1KBK - chain A; structure by X-ray diffraction, 1.90 A resolution.

[Chain A]
Molecule: Alpha-amylase, pancreatic
From: Homo sapiens
Notes: EC 3.2.1.1
UniProtKB: P04746 (AMYP_HUMAN); residues 1-496 here correspond to UniProt positions 16-511 (UniProt number = residue number + 15)
Sequence (496 residues; row label = number of the first residue in the row):
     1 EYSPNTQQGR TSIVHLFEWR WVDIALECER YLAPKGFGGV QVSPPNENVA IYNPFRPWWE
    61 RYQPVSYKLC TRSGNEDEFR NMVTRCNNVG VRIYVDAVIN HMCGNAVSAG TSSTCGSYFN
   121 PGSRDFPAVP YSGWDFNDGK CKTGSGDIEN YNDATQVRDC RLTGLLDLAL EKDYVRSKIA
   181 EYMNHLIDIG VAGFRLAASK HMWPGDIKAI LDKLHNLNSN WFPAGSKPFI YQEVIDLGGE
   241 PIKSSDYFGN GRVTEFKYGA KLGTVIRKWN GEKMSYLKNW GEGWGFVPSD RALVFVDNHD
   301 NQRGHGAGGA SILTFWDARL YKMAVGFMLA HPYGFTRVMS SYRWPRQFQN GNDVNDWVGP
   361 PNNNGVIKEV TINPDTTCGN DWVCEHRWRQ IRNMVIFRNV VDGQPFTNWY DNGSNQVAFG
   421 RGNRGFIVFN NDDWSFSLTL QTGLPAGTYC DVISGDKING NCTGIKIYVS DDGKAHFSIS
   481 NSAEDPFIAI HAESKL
Sequence notes: engineered mutation Ala-197 (Asp212 in P04746)
Modified / non-standard residues: Glu-1 (pyroglutamic acid; PCA)
UniProt features mapped onto this chain:
  - active site: Glu-233 (Proton donor)
  - binding site (Ca(2+)): Asn-100, Arg-158, Asp-167, His-201
  - binding site (chloride): Arg-195, Asn-298, Arg-337
  - site: Asp-300 (Transition state stabilizer)
  - glycosylation: Asn-461 (N-linked (GlcNAc...) asparagine)
Cystine bridges: Cys-28/Cys-86, Cys-70/Cys-115, Cys-141/Cys-160, Cys-378/Cys-384, Cys-450/Cys-462
Bound ions: Ca2+: Asn-100, Arg-158, Asp-167, His-201

[Summary]
Asn-100, Arg-158, Asp-167 and His-201 form the Ca2+ site. UniProt lists active-site residue Glu-233, 4
Ca2+-binding residues and 3 chloride-binding residues.
Chain A is Alpha-amylase, pancreatic (Homo sapiens); the structure, Mechanistic Analyses of Catalysis in Human
Pancreatic Alpha-Amylase: Detailed Kinetic and Structural Studies of Mutants of ..., was determined by X-ray
diffraction together with 1KBB from the same study.
